Entry 5AL0 (X-ray diffraction, 1.39 A resolution); this record covers chains A and B.

Chain A (and B):
Molecule: Transthyretin
From: Homo sapiens
Notes: chain B of this document is another copy of the same molecule, construct and numbering; everything in this record applies to it too
UniProtKB: P02766 (TTHY_HUMAN); residues 1-127 here correspond to UniProt positions 21-147 (UniProt number = residue number + 20)
Sequence (127 residues; row label = number of the first residue in the row):
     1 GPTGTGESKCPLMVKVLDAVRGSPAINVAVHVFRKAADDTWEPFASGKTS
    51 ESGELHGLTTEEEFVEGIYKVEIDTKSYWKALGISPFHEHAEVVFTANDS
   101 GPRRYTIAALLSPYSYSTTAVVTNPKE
Disordered / not traced: 1-9, 126-127 (chain B: 1-9, 125-127)
Ligand contacts: resveratrol-3-O-sulfate (R3S): Lys15, Leu17, Thr106, Ala108, Leu110, Ser117, Thr119, Val121
UniProt features mapped onto this chain:
  - binding site (L-thyroxine): Lys15, Glu54, Ser117
  - modified residue: Cys10 (Sulfocysteine), Glu42 (4-carboxyglutamate), Ser52 (Phosphoserine)
  - glycosylation: Asn98 (N-linked (GlcNAc...) asparagine)
From the paper describing this entry:
  - binding site for resveratrol-3-O-sulfate: Lys15, Thr106, Ser117

How chain A and chain B interact:
Pairs across the interface - 41 pairs, chain A then chain B:
  Phe87(A) - Phe95(B)  hydrophobic
  Phe87(A) - Thr96(B)
  Phe87(A) - Tyr105(B)  hydrophobic
  Phe87(A) - Ile107(B)  hydrophobic
  Phe87(A) - Ala120(B)  hydrophobic
  Phe87(A) - Val122(B)  hydrophobic
  His88(A) - Val93(B)
  His88(A) - Val94(B)
  Glu89(A) - Val94(B)  hydrogen bond (backbone-backbone)
  Glu89(A) - Thr96(B)  hydrogen bond
  His90(A) - Val94(B)
  Glu92(A) - Glu92(B)
  Glu92(A) - Val94(B)
  Glu92(A) - Tyr116(B)  hydrogen bond (backbone-side chain)
  Val93(A) - His88(B)
  Val94(A) - His88(B)
  Val94(A) - Glu89(B)  hydrogen bond (backbone-backbone)
  Val94(A) - His90(B)
  Val94(A) - Glu92(B)
  Phe95(A) - Phe87(B)  hydrophobic
  Thr96(A) - Glu89(B)  hydrogen bond
  Tyr105(A) - Phe87(B)  hydrophobic
  Ile107(A) - Phe87(B)  hydrophobic
  Tyr114(A) - Thr119(B)  hydrogen bond (backbone-side chain)
  Tyr114(A) - Ala120(B)  hydrogen bond (backbone-backbone)
  Tyr114(A) - Val122(B)  hydrophobic
  Ser115(A) - Thr118(B)  hydrogen bond (side chain-backbone)
  Ser115(A) - Thr119(B)  hydrogen bond
  Tyr116(A) - Glu92(B)  hydrogen bond (side chain-backbone)
  Tyr116(A) - Tyr116(B)
  Tyr116(A) - Ser117(B)
  Tyr116(A) - Thr118(B)  hydrogen bond (backbone-backbone)
  Ser117(A) - Tyr116(B)
  Ser117(A) - Ser117(B)
  Thr118(A) - Ser115(B)  hydrogen bond (backbone-side chain)
  Thr118(A) - Tyr116(B)  hydrogen bond (backbone-backbone)
  Thr119(A) - Tyr114(B)  hydrogen bond (side chain-backbone)
  Thr119(A) - Ser115(B)
  Ala120(A) - Phe87(B)  hydrophobic
  Ala120(A) - Tyr114(B)  hydrogen bond (backbone-backbone)
  Val122(A) - Phe87(B)  hydrophobic
Interface residues without a listed pair, chain A (21 interface residues in all): Ile68, Lys76
Interface residues without a listed pair, chain B (21 interface residues in all): Ile68, Lys76

Summary:
The chain A/chain B interface involves 21 residues from each chain; the contacts include 15 hydrogen bonds.
Polar pairs include Glu89(A)-Thr96(B), Glu92(A)-Tyr116(B) and Tyr114(A)-Thr119(B). Ligands of chain A:
resveratrol-3-O-sulfate. From UniProt: 3 L-thyroxine-binding residues on chain A. From the paper: a binding
site for resveratrol-3-O-sulfate at Lys15(A), Thr106(A) and Ser117(A).
Both chains are Transthyretin (Homo sapiens). Entry 5AL0 (Transthyretin binding heterogeneity and
anti-amyloidogenic activity of natural polyphenols and their metabolites: resveratrol-3-O-sulfate) was
determined by X-ray diffraction (same publication as 5AKS, 5AKT, 5AKV, 5AL8 and 5CR1).
